Entry 3IXV (electron microscopy, 6.80 A resolution (low resolution: residue-level contacts below are approximate; hydrogen-bond / salt-bridge calls are withheld)); this record covers chains C and I of the 12 polymer chains in the assembly.

== Chain C (and I) ==
Name: Hemocyanin AA6 chain
From: Androctonus australis
Notes: chain I of this document is another copy of the same molecule, construct and numbering; everything in this record applies to it too
Reference sequence: P80476 (HCY6_ANDAU); numbering as in UniProt (aligned over 1-626)
Sequence (626 residues; numbered 1 to 626; the number before each row is that of its first residue):
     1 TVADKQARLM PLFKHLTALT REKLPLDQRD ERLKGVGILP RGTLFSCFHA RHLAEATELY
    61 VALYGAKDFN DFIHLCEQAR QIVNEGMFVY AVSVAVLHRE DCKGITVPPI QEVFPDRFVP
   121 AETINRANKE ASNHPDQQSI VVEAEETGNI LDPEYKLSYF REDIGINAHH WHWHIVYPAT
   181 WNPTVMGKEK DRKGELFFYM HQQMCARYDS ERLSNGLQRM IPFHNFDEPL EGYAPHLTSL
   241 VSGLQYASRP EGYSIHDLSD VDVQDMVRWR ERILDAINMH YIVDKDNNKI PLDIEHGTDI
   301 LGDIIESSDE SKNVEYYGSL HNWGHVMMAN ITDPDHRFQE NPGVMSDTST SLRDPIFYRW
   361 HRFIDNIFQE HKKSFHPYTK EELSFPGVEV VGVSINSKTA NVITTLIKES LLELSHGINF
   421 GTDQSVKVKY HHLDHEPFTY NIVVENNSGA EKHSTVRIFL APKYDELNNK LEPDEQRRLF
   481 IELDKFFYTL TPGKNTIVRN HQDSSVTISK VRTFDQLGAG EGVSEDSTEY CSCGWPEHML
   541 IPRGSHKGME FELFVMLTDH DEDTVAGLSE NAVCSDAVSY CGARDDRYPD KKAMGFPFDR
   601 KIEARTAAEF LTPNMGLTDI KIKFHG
UniProt features mapped onto this chain:
  - binding site (Cu cation): His170, His174, His201, His321, His325, His361
  - modified residue: Ser374 (Phosphoserine)

== Chain C / chain I interface ==
Pairs across the interface (16):
  Arg192(C) with Leu568(I)
  Asp293(C) with Ala566(I)
  Glu295(C) with Ala566(I); Gly567(I); Leu568(I)
  His296(C) with Ala566(I); Gly567(I); Leu568(I)
  Glu381(C) with His296(I)
  Asn447(C) with Asp286(I)
  His453(C) with Thr184(I)
  Asp561(C) with Glu189(I)
  Thr564(C) with Glu189(I)
  Val565(C) with Lys188(I); Asp585(I)
  Arg587(C) with Leu568(I)
Interface residues without a listed pair, chain C (14 interface residues in all): Ser448, Glu451, Glu562
Interface residues without a listed pair, chain I (11 interface residues in all): Pro183, Gly187

== Overview ==
The interface between chain C and chain I involves 14 residues on one side and 11 on the other. Curated
annotation (UniProt) lists 6 Cu cation-binding residues on chain C.
Chain C and chain I are both Hemocyanin AA6 chain (Androctonus australis); the structure, Scorpion Hemocyanin
resting state pseudo atomic model built based on cryo-EM density map, was determined by electron microscopy
together with 3IXW from the same study.
